Entry 4ZN5 (X-ray diffraction, 1.12 A resolution); this record covers chain A.

[Chain A]
Name: Tyrosine-protein phosphatase YopH
Source organism: Yersinia enterocolitica
Notes: EC 3.1.3.48; fragment: catalytic domain
Reference sequence: P15273 (YOPH_YEREN); numbering as in UniProt (aligned over 164-468)
Sequence (306 residues; numbered 163 to 468; the number before each row is that of its first residue):
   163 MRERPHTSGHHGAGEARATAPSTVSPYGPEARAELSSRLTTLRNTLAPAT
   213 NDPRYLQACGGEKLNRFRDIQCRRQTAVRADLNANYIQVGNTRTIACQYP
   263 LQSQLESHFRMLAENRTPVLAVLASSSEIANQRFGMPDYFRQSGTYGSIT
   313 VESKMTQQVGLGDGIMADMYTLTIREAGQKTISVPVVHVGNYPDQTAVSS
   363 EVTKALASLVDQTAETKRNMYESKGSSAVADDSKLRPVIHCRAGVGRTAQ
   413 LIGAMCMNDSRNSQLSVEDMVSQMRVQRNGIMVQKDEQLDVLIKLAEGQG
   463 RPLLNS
Not modelled in the structure: 163-186
Construct notes: initiating methionine (163); engineered mutation Arg235 (Cys in P15273), Tyr354 (Trp in P15273)
Swiss-Prot annotation at these positions:
  - active site: Cys403 (Phosphocysteine intermediate)
Residues lining bound ligands:
  - Divanadate Glycerol ester (DVG): Ile232, Cys403, Arg404, Ala405, Gly406, Val407, Gly408, Arg409, Gln446, Lys447, Gln450
  - vanadate (VO4): Arg278, Lys342, Ser388, Ser389, Ala390
What the authors report for this chain:
  - binding site for Divanadate Glycerol ester: Gly406, Arg409, Gln446, Gln450
  - catalytic residues: Asp356 (citing earlier work)
  - conformationally variable residues (loop rearrangement): Asp356
  - mutagenesis - W354Y: decreased catalytic activity
  - contacts within the chain: Tyr354-Asp356 (hydrogen bond)

[Summary]
Ligands of chain A: Divanadate Glycerol ester and vanadate. UniProt lists active-site residue Cys403. From the
paper: the catalytic residue Asp356; W354Y reduces catalytic activity.
Chain A is Tyrosine-protein phosphatase YopH (Yersinia enterocolitica); the structure, YopH W354Y Yersinia
enterocolitica PTPase bond with Divanadate glycerol ester in the active site, was determined by X-ray
diffraction together with 4YAA, 4Z6B and 4ZI4 from the same study.
